7W6L - chains A and B of the 7 polymer chains in the assembly; structure by X-ray diffraction, 2.26 A resolution.

[Chain A]
Protein: Set1/Ash2 histone methyltransferase complex subunit ASH2
From: Homo sapiens
UniProtKB: Q9UBL3 (ASH2L_HUMAN); residues 286-504 here correspond to UniProt positions 380-598 (UniProt number = residue number + 94)
Chain sequence (184 residues; row label = number of the first residue in the row; note: 36 numbers in that range are skipped by the numbering (no residue carries them; nothing is unmodelled there)):
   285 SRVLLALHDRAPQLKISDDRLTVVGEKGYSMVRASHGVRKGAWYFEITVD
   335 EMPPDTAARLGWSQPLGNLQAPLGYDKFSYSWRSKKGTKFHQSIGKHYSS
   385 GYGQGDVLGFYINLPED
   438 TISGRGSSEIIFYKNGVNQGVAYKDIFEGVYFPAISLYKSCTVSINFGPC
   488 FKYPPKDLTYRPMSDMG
Unresolved in the structure: 285, 438-443, 504
Differences from the reference sequence: expression tag (285); linker (439-444)

[Chain B]
Protein: Set1/Ash2 histone methyltransferase complex subunit ASH2
From: Homo sapiens
UniProtKB: Q9UBL3 (ASH2L_HUMAN); residues 286-504 here correspond to UniProt positions 380-598 (UniProt number = residue number + 94)
Chain sequence (184 residues; numbered 285 to 504; 36 numbers in that range are skipped by the numbering (no residue carries them; nothing is unmodelled there); the number before each row is that of its first residue):
   285 SRVLLALHDRAPQLKISDDRLTVVGEKGYSMVRASHGVRKGAWYFEITVD
   335 EMPPDTAARLGWSQPLGNLQAPLGYDKFSYSWRSKKGTKFHQSIGKHYSS
   385 GYGQGDVLGFYINLPEDT
   439 ISGRGSSEIIFYKNGVNQGVAYKDIFEGVYFPAISLYKSCTVSINFGPCF
   489 KYPPKDLTYRPMSDMG
Unresolved in the structure: 439-443, 504
Differences from the reference sequence: expression tag (285); linker (439-444)

[How chain A and chain B interact]
Residue-residue contacts (13):
  Lys370(A) - Lys489(B)
  Lys370(A) - Tyr490(B)  hydrogen bond (backbone-side chain)
  His381(A) - Asn452(B)
  His381(A) - Gly453(B)
  His381(A) - Val454(B)
  His381(A) - Tyr490(B)
  Tyr382(A) - Val454(B)
  Ser383(A) - Asn452(B)
  Ser383(A) - Tyr490(B)
  Ser384(A) - Gly389(B)
  Ser384(A) - Asp390(B)
  Ser384(A) - Asn452(B)
  Ser384(A) - Tyr490(B)
Other interface residues (no listed pair), chain A (6 interface residues in all): Gly385
Other interface residues (no listed pair), chain B (8 interface residues in all): Lys451

[Summary]
6 residues of chain A face 8 of chain B across their interface, with 1 hydrogen bond. Its one hydrogen-bonded
contact is Lys370(A)-Tyr490(B).
Chain A and chain B are both Set1/Ash2 histone methyltransferase complex subunit ASH2 (Homo sapiens); the
structure, The crystal structure of MLL3-RBBP5-ASH2L in complex with H3K4me0 peptide, was determined by X-ray
diffraction (same publication as 7W67, 7W6A, 7W6I and 7W6J).
